7YEV - chains D and K of the 22 polymer chains in the assembly; structure by electron microscopy, 3.60 A resolution.

Chain D:
Molecule: RNA helicase
From: Mammalian orthoreovirus 3
Notes: EC 3.6.4.13
UniProtKB: C9E874 (C9E874_9REOV); residues 1-1275 here = UniProt positions 1-1275
Amino-acid sequence (1275 residues; numbered 1 to 1275; the number before each row is that of its first residue):
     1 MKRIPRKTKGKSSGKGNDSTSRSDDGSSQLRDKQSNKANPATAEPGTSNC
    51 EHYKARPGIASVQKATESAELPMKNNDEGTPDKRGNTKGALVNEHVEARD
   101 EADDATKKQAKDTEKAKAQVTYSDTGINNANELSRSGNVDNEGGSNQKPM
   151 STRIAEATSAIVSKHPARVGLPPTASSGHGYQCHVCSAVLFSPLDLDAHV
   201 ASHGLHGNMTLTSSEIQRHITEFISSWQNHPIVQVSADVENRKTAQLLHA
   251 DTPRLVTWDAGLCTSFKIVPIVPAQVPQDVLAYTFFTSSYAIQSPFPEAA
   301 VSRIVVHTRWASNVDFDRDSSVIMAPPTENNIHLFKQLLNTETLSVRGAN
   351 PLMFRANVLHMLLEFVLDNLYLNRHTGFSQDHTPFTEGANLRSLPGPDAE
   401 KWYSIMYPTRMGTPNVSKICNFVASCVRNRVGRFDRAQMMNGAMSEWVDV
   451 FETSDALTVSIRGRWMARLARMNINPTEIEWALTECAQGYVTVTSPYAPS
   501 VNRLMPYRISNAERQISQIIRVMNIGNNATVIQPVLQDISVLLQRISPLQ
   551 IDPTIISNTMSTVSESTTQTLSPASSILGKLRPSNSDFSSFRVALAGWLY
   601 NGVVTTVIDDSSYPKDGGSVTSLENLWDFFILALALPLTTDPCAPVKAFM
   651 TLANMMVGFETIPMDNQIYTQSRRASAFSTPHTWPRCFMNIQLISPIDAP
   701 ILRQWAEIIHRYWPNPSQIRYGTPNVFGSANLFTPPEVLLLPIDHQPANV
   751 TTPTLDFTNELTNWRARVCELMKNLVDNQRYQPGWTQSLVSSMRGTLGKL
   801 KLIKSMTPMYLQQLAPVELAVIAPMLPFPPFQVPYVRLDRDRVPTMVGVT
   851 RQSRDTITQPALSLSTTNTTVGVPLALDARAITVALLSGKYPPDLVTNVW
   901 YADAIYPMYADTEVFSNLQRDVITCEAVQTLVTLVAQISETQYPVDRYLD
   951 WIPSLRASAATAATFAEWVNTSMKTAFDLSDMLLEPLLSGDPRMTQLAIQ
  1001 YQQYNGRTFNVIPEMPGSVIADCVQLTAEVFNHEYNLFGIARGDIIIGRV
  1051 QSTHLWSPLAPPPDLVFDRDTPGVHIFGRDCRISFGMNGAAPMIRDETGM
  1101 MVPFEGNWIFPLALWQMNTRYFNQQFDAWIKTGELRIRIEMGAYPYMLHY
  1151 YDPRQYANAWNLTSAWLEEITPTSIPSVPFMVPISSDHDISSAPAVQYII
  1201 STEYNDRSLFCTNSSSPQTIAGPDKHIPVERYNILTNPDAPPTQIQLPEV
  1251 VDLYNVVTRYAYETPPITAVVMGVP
Not modelled in the structure: 1-213, 235-246

Chain K:
Molecule: Lambda-2 protein
From: Mammalian orthoreovirus 3
UniProtKB: C9E871 (C9E871_9REOV); residue numbers follow UniProt; this construct covers 1-1289
Amino-acid sequence (1289 residues; each row starts with the number of its first residue):
     1 MANVWGVRLADSLSSPTIETRTRHYTLHDFYSDLDASVGKEPWRPLRNQR
    51 TNEIVAVQLFRPLQGLVFDTQLYGFPGTFSQWEQFMKEKLRVLKYEVLRI
   101 YPISTYNHDRVNVFVANALVGAFLSNQAFYDLLPLLIVNDTMISDLLGTG
   151 AALSQFFQSHGEVLEVAAGRKYLQMNNYSNDDDDPPLFAKDLSDYAKAFY
   201 SDTYEVLDRFFWTHDSSAGVLVHYDKPTNGNHYILGTLTQMVSAPPHIIN
   251 ATDALLLESCLEQFAANVRARSAQPVTRLDQCYHLRWGAQYVGEDSLTYR
   301 LGVLSLLATNGYQLARPIPKQLTNRWLSSFVSQVVSDGINETPLWPQERY
   351 VQIAYDSPSVVDGATQYGYVRRNQLRLGMRISALQSLSDTPAPVQWLPQY
   401 TIDQVAVDEGDAMVSQLTQLPLRPDYGSIWIGEALSYYVDYNRSHRVVLS
   451 SELPQLPDTYFDGDEQYGRSLFSLARKVGDRSLVKDTAVLKHAYQAIDPN
   501 TGKEYLRAGQSVAYFGASAGHSGADQPLVIEPWMQGKISGVPPPSSVRQF
   551 GYDVAKGAIVDLARPFPSGDYQFVYSDVDQVVDGHDDLSISSGLVESLLD
   601 SCVHATAPGGSFVMKINFPTRTVWHYIEQKILPNVTSYMLIKPFVTNNVE
   651 VFFVAFGVHQQSALTWTSGVYFFLVDHFYRYETLSAISRQLPSFGYVDDG
   701 SSVTGIEIISIENPGFSNMTQAARVGISGLCANVGNARKSIAIYESHGAR
   751 VLTITSRRSPASARRKARLRYLPLIDPRSLEVQARTILPSNPVLFDNING
   801 ASPHVCLTMMYNFEVSSAVYDGDVVLDLGTGPEAKILELIPSTSPVTCVD
   851 IRPTAQPNGCWNVRTTFLELDYLSDGWITGVRGDIVTCMLSLGAAAAGKS
   901 MTFDAAFQQLVRVLTRSTANVLLIQVNCPTDVIRTIKGYLEIDQTNKRYK
   951 FPKFGRDEPYSDMDSLERICRAAWPNCSITWVPLSYDLRWTKLALLESTT
  1001 LSSASVRIAELMYKYMPIMRIDIHGLPMEKQGNFIVGQNCSLVIPGFNAQ
  1051 DVFNCYFNSALAFSTEDVNSAMIPQVTAQFDANKGEWSLDMVFSDAGIYT
  1101 MQALVGSNANPVSLGSFVVDSPDVDITDAWPAQLDFTIAGTDVDITVNPY
  1151 YRLMAFVKIDGQWQIANPDKFQFFSSNTGTLVMNVKLDIADRYLLYYIRD
  1201 VQSRDVGFYIQHPLQLLNTITLPTNEDLFLSAPDMREWAVKESGNTICIL
  1251 NSPGFIPPQDWDVLTDTISWSPSLPTYVVPPGDYTLTPL
Not modelled in the structure: 1, 1026-1289
Small-molecule neighbours:
  - S-adenosylmethionine (SAM), molecule 1: Ser482, Tyr514, Gly516, Ala517, Ser518, His521, Pro527, Gly551, Tyr552, Asp553, Val560, Asp561, Leu562, Ala563, Asp577, Val578, Asp579, Val582, Asp583
  - S-adenosylmethionine (SAM), molecule 2: Asp827, Gly829, Thr830, Gly831, Asp850, Ile851, Arg852, Asp871, Tyr872, Leu873, Met889, Leu890, Ser891, Ala894, Ala895

Interface between chain D and chain K:
Pairs across the interface (49; chain D residue first):
  Arg686(D) - Pro246(K)
  Met689(D) - Ile248(K)
  Asn690(D) - Pro245(K)
  Asn690(D) - Pro246(K)
  Ile691(D) - Val242(K)  hydrophobic
  Gln692(D) - Pro245(K)
  Glu707(D) - Asn180(K)
  Arg711(D) - Gln174(K)
  Arg711(D) - Asp191(K)  salt bridge
  Arg711(D) - Leu192(K)
  Tyr712(D) - Asp69(K)  hydrogen bond
  Asn715(D) - Thr239(K)
  Pro716(D) - Leu238(K)  hydrophobic
  Gln718(D) - His214(K)  hydrogen bond
  Gln718(D) - Asp215(K)
  Arg720(D) - Thr213(K)
  Phe733(D) - Tyr291(K)
  Pro735(D) - Trp212(K)
  Pro736(D) - Thr213(K)
  Glu737(D) - Thr213(K)
  Val738(D) - Thr213(K)
  Asp744(D) - Asp194(K)
  Gln746(D) - Ser154(K)  hydrogen bond (side chain-backbone)
  Gln746(D) - Gln155(K)
  Pro747(D) - Ser154(K)  hydrogen bond (backbone-side chain)
  Pro747(D) - Gln158(K)
  Asn749(D) - Ala152(K)
  Asn749(D) - Leu153(K)
  Asn749(D) - Ser154(K)  hydrogen bond (side chain-backbone)
  Asn749(D) - Gln155(K)  hydrogen bond
  Thr758(D) - Leu72(K)
  Thr758(D) - Gln127(K)
  Asn763(D) - Asp69(K)
  Ala766(D) - Gln71(K)
  Arg767(D) - Asp69(K)  salt bridge
  Arg767(D) - Gln71(K)  hydrogen bond
  Lys801(D) - Gln71(K)
  Tyr835(D) - Leu238(K)
  Val836(D) - Leu238(K)  hydrophobic
  Arg837(D) - Leu238(K)
  Arg837(D) - Thr239(K)
  Arg837(D) - Gln240(K)
  Asp839(D) - Gln240(K)  hydrogen bond
  Asp839(D) - Asn250(K)
  Arg842(D) - Ser217(K)
  Arg1007(D) - Gln290(K)
  Arg1007(D) - Gly293(K)
  Phe1009(D) - Gln290(K)
  Phe1009(D) - Tyr291(K)  hydrophobic
Interface residues without a listed pair, chain D (36 interface residues in all): His710, Phe757, Leu838
Interface residues without a listed pair, chain K (33 interface residues in all): Thr70, Thr237, Val292

In short:
36 residues of chain D face 33 of chain K across their interface; the contacts include 8 hydrogen bonds and 2
salt bridges. Among the polar pairs are Arg711(D)-Asp191(K), Arg767(D)-Asp69(K) and Tyr712(D)-Asp69(K).
Ligands of chain K: S-adenosylmethionine.
Chain D is RNA helicase and chain K is Lambda-2 protein, both from Mammalian orthoreovirus 3; the structure,
In situ structure of polymerase complex of mammalian reovirus in the pre-elongation state, was determined by
electron microscopy, deposited together with 7YED, 7YEZ, 7YF0 and 7YFE.
